1A16 - chain A; structure by X-ray diffraction, 2.30 A resolution.

Chain A:
Molecule: Aminopeptidase P
Organism: Escherichia coli
Notes: EC 3.4.11.9
UniProt: P15034 (AMPP_ECOLI); residue numbers follow UniProt; this construct covers 1-440
Sequence (440 residues; numbered 1 to 440; the number before each row is that of its first residue):
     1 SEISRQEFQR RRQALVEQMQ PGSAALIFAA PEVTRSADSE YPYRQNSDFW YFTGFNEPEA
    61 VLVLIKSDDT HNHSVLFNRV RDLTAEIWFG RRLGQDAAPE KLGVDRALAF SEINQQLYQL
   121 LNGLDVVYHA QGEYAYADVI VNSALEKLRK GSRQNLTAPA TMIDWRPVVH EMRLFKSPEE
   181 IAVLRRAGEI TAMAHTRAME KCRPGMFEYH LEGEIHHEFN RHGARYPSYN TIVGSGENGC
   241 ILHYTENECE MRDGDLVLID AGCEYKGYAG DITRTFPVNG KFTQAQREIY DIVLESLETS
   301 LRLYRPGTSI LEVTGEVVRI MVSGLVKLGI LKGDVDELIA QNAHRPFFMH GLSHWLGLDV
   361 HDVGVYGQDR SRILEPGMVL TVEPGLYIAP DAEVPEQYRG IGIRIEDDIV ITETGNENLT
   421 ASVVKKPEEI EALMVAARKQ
Disordered / not traced: 144
Ion coordination: Mn2+ site 1: D260, D271, E406; Mn2+ site 2: D271, H354, E383, E406
Residues lining bound ligands:
  - leucine (LEU): W88, R153, H350, G351, H354, H361, Y366, R370
  - leucine / proline: W88, R153, L242, H243, D260, H350, G351, H354, H361, Y366, R370, E383, R404
  - proline (PRO): W88, L242, H243, D260, H350, H361, E383, R404
Reported in the primary citation:
  - Mn2+ coordination: D260, D271, H354, E383, E406
  - interface residues: H361
  - conformationally variable residues (order/disorder transition): H243
  - binding site for proline: H243, H350, R404
  - binding site for leucine: H354, H361, R370
  - catalytic residues: H243, H350, H361, E383 (proposed by the authors, not directly observed)
  - specificity-determining residues: L258, G262, A269, H350, V360, G385, Y387, I405 (by similarity / conservation)

Summary:
Chain A binds proline, leucine and leucine / proline. D260, D271 and E406 coordinate Mn2+ site 1. The Mn2+
site 2 is built by D271, H354, E383 and E406. From the paper: catalytic residues H243, H350 and H361 among
others; a binding site for proline at H243, H350 and R404.
Chain A is Aminopeptidase P (Escherichia coli); the structure, Aminopeptidase P from E. coli with the
inhibitor pro-leu, was determined by X-ray diffraction (same publication as 1JAW).
